PDB entry 8YZ2 | electron microscopy, 2.68 A resolution | chains 1 and M of the 39 polymer chains in the assembly

== Chain 1 ==
Name: Antenna pigment protein alpha chain
From: Dinoroseobacter shibae DFL 12
UniProt: A8LQ15 (A8LQ15_DINSH); residues 1-53 here = UniProt positions 1-53
Sequence (53 residues; each row starts with the number of its first residue):
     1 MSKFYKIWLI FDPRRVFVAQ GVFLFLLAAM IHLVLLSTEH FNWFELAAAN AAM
Unresolved in the structure: 1, 52-53
Small-molecule neighbours:
  - Spheroidenone (A1EFU; (4E,16E,26E)-2-methoxy-2,6,10,14,19,23,27,31-octamethyl-dotriaconta-4,6,8,10,12,14,16,18,20,22,26,30-dodecaen-3-one), molecule 1: F4, K6, I7, L9, I10
  - Spheroidenone (A1EFU), molecule 2: F17, Q20, F23, L24, L27, M30, I31, V34
  - Spheroidenone (A1EFU), molecule 3: F25, A28, A29, H32, L36, W43
  - bacteriochlorophyll a (BCL), molecule 1: F4, I7, W8, F11, V16, Q20, F23, I31
  - bacteriochlorophyll a (BCL), molecule 2: G21, L24, F25, A28, H32, L35, F41, W43, F44
  - bacteriochlorophyll a (BCL), molecule 3: L24, L27, A28, I31, H32, L35, F41

== Chain M ==
Name: Reaction center protein M chain
From: Dinoroseobacter shibae DFL 12
UniProt: A8LQ17 (A8LQ17_DINSH); numbering as in UniProt (aligned over 1-330)
Sequence (330 residues; each row starts with the number of its first residue):
     1 MPEYQNIFTQ VQVQGPAELG VDNENNLTEE RTTGTGFSQL IGWIGNAQLG PIYLGWFGII
    61 SLVTGTLWFN IVGFNMLSQV GYSIPEFIRQ LFWLALEPPS PEYGLRMPPL DDGGWFIIAS
   121 FFLLVSVISW WLRSYQLAEM HKMGKHVAWA FAAAIWLFLV LGLFRPILMG SWSEAVPYGI
   181 FPHLDWTTAF SIRYGNLYYN PFHALSIVFL YGSVLLFAMH GATILAVTRF GGDRELEQIY
   241 DRGTASERAG LFWRWTMGFN ATMEGIHRWA WWFAVLTPIT GGIGILLTGT VVDNWFLWAV
   301 EHNFAPDYTQ DYGYEAYTTY DGFLGREEGN
Unresolved in the structure: 1, 327-330
Ion coordination: Fe ion: H220, E235, H267 (shared with 2 residues of chain L)
Small-molecule neighbours:
  - Spheroidenone (A1EFU; (4E,16E,26E)-2-methoxy-2,6,10,14,19,23,27,31-octamethyl-dotriaconta-4,6,8,10,12,14,16,18,20,22,26,30-dodecaen-3-one): W68, F69, N70, V72, G73, F74, M76, F87, L91, I117, S120, F121, L123, L124, F158, L161, G162, L163, W172, V176, P177, Y178, G179, I180, H183
  - bacteriochlorophyll a (BCL), molecule 1: W68, F69, L91, F92, F158, L161, V176, I180, H183, L184, W186, T187
  - bacteriochlorophyll a (BCL), molecule 2: T187, Y198, H203, A204, I207, V208, L210, Y211, G212, L215
  - bacteriochlorophyll a / bacteriopheophytin a: S61, L62, G65, T66, W68, F69, N70, L123, S126, V127, W130, V147, A150, F151, A154, I155, L157, F158, L161, W186, T187, T188, F190, S191, L197, Y198, H203, S206, I207, L210, Y211, A274, T277, P278, T280, G281, G282, I285
  - bacteriopheophytin a (BPH): Y211, V214, L215, A218, M219, W253, T256, M257
  - MW9 ((21R,24R,27S)-24,27,28-trihydroxy-18,24-dioxo-19,23,25-trioxa-24lambda~5~-phosphaoctacosan-21-yl (9Z)-octadec-9-enoate), molecule 1: E24, N25, N26, E29, E30, Y53, G55, W56, F57, I60, L124, V125, I128, S129, W131, L132, Y135, Q136, E139, M140
  - MW9, molecule 2: S83, I84, P85
  - MW9, molecule 3: G144, K145, H146, W149, A152, A153, W156, R268, W271, W272, V275, I279, I283
  - MW9, molecule 4: P201, A204, L205, V208, W298, H302, F304
  - ubiquinone-10 (U10): G212, L215, L216, M219, H220, T223, I224, S246, A249, G250, W253, T256, M257, F259, N260, A261, T262, M263, I266, W269, F273
What the authors report for this chain:
  - binding site for bacteriochlorophyll a: H203

== Interface between chain 1 and chain M ==
Pairs across the interface (16; chain 1 residue first):
  R15(1) - E30(M)  salt bridge
  R15(1) - W56(M)
  A19(1) - W56(M)  hydrophobic
  V22(1) - I60(M)  hydrophobic
  L26(1) - T64(M)
  L26(1) - F121(M)  hydrophobic
  A29(1) - F121(M)  hydrophobic
  M30(1) - I118(M)  hydrophobic
  L33(1) - M107(M)
  V34(1) - I118(M)  hydrophobic
  L36(1) - M107(M)  hydrophobic
  S37(1) - M107(M)
  S37(1) - P108(M)
  S37(1) - P109(M)
  S37(1) - L110(M)
  E45(1) - R106(M)
Other interface residues (no listed pair), chain 1 (13 interface residues in all): V18, F25
Other interface residues (no listed pair), chain M (14 interface residues in all): I117, F122, V125

== In short ==
Chain 1 and chain M form an interface of 13 and 14 residues respectively; the contacts include 1 salt bridge.
The salt-bridged pair is R15(1)-E30(M). Ligands of chain 1: 3 copies of bacteriochlorophyll a and 3 copies of
Spheroidenone. From the paper: a binding site for bacteriochlorophyll a at H203(M).
Here chain 1 is Antenna pigment protein alpha chain and chain M is Reaction center protein M chain, both from
Dinoroseobacter shibae DFL 12. Entry 8YZ2 (Cryo-EM structure of a tri-heme cytochrome-associated RC-LH1
complex from a marine photoheterotrophic bacterium, purified with magnesium ...) was determined by electron
microscopy, deposited together with 8YY9 and 9KM0.
